PDB entry 1P3M | X-ray diffraction, 2.90 A resolution | chains I and B of the 10 polymer chains in the assembly

[Chain I]
Molecule: Palindromic 146bp Human Alpha-Satellite DNA fragment
From: Homo sapiens
Sequence (146 nucleotides; row label = number of the first residue in the row):
     1 ATCAATATCC ACCTGCAGAT TCTACCAAAA GTGTATTTGG AAACTGCTCC ATCAAAAGGC
    61 ATGTTCAGCG GAATTCCGCT GAACATGCCT TTTGATGGAG CAGTTTCCAA ATACACTTTT
   121 GGTAGAATCT GCAGGTGGAT ATTGAT

[Chain B]
Protein: Histone H4
From: Xenopus laevis
UniProtKB: P62799 (H4_XENLA); residues 1-102 here = UniProt positions 1-102
Amino-acid sequence (102 residues; each row starts with the number of its first residue):
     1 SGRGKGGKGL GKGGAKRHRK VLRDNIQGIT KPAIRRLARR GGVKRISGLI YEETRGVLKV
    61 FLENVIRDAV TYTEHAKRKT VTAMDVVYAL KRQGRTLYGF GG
Disordered / not traced: 1-24
What the authors report for this chain:
  - conformationally variable residues: Arg45
  - binding site for Palindromic 146bp Human Alpha-Satellite DNA fragment: Arg45

[Chain I / chain B interface]
Residue-residue contacts - 6 pairs, chain I then chain B:
  DA41(I) - Lys77(B)  salt bridge to the phosphate
  DC60(I) - Pro32(B)  phosphate contact
  DC60(I) - Arg36(B)  salt bridge to the phosphate
  DA61(I) - Thr30(B)  phosphate contact
  DA61(I) - Pro32(B)  phosphate contact
  DC69(I) - Arg45(B)  sugar contact
Interface residues without a listed pair, chain I (5 interface residues in all): DC50
Interface residues without a listed pair, chain B (6 interface residues in all): Thr80

[Overview]
Chain I and chain B form an interface of 5 and 6 residues respectively, with 2 salt bridges. Polar contacts
include DA41(I)-Lys77(B) and DC60(I)-Arg36(B). From the paper: a binding site for Palindromic 146bp Human
Alpha-Satellite DNA fragment at Arg45(B); conformational variability at Arg45(B).
Chain I is Palindromic 146bp Human Alpha-Satellite DNA fragment (Homo sapiens) and chain B is Histone H4
(Xenopus laevis); the structure, Crystallographic Studies of Nucleosome Core Particles containing Histone
'Sin' Mutants, was determined by X-ray diffraction (same publication as 1P34, 1P3A, 1P3B, 1P3F, 1P3G, 1P3I and
4 further entries).
